Entry 7CFW (X-ray diffraction, 1.31 A resolution); this record covers chain A.

== Chain A ==
Molecule: Histidine kinase
From: Pseudomonas aeruginosa
Notes: EC 2.7.13.3
UniProt: A0A4U9SBT9 (A0A4U9SBT9_PSEAI); numbering as in UniProt (aligned over 507-651)
Sequence (166 residues; row label = number of the first residue in the row):
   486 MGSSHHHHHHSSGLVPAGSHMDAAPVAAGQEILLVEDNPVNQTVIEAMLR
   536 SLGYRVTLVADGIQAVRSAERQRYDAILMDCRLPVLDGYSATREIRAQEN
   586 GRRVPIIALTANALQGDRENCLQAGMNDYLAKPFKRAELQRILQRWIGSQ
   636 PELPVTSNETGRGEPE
Disordered / not traced: 486-512, 636-651
Construct notes: initiating methionine (486); expression tag (487-506)
Cystine bridges: Cys566-Cys606
Ion coordination: Ca2+: Asp522, Asp565, Arg567
What the authors report for this chain:
  - post-translational modification sites: Asp565 (citing earlier work)
  - catalytic residues: Asp565 (citing earlier work)

== In short ==
Asp522, Asp565 and Arg567 coordinate Ca2+. From the paper: the catalytic residue Asp565; a modification site
at Asp565.
Chain A is Histidine kinase (Pseudomonas aeruginosa); the structure, Crystal structure of the receiver domain
of sensor histidine kinase PA1611 (PA1611REC) from Pseudomonas aeruginosa PAO1 ..., was determined by X-ray
diffraction, deposited together with 7C1I and 7C1J.
